Entry 2FUU (solution NMR); this record covers chains A and B.

# Chain A
Protein: bromodomain PHD finger transcription factor
From: Homo sapiens
Notes: fragment: phd finger domain (residues 2583-2639)
Sequence (62 residues; row label = number of the first residue in the row):
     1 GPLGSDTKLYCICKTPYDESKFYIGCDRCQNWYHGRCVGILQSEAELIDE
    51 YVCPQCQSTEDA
Differences from the reference sequence: cloning artifact (1-5)
Cystine bridges: Cys-26/Cys-29, Cys-53/Cys-56
Ligand contacts:
  - Zn2+ (ZN), molecule 1: Cys-11, Cys-13, Thr-15, His-34, Cys-37
  - Zn2+ (ZN), molecule 2: Cys-26, Asp-27, Arg-28, Cys-29, Gln-30, Val-52, Cys-53, Cys-56, Gln-57
What the authors report for this chain:
  - specificity-determining residues: Trp-32 (proposed by the authors, not directly observed)

# Chain B
Protein: Histone H3
Notes: fragment: H3(1-15)K4me3; engineered mutation(s): K4(M3L)
UniProtKB: P61836 (H3_ZYGBA); numbering as in UniProt (aligned over 1-15)
Sequence (15 residues; numbered 1 to 15; the number before each row is that of its first residue):
     1 ARTKQTARKSTGGKA
Differences from the reference sequence: modified residue (4)
Modified residues: Lys-4 (n-trimethyllysine; M3L)
What the authors report for this chain:
  - contacts within the chain: Thr-3/Gln-5 (hydrogen bond)
  - post-translational modification sites: Lys-4

# Chain A / chain B interface
Contacting residue pairs - 22 pairs, chain A then chain B:
  Tyr-10(A) / Lys-4(B)
  Tyr-17(A) / Lys-4(B)
  Glu-19(A) / Arg-8(B)
  Phe-22(A) / Lys-4(B)
  Tyr-23(A) / Thr-3(B)
  Tyr-23(A) / Lys-4(B)
  Tyr-23(A) / Gln-5(B)
  Ile-24(A) / Arg-2(B)
  Ile-24(A) / Thr-3(B)
  Ile-24(A) / Lys-4(B)
  Gly-25(A) / Arg-2(B)
  Cys-26(A) / Arg-2(B)
  Asp-27(A) / Arg-2(B)
  Arg-28(A) / Arg-2(B)
  Gln-30(A) / Arg-2(B)
  Trp-32(A) / Lys-4(B)
  Ala-45(A) / Thr-3(B)
  Ala-45(A) / Gln-5(B)
  Ile-48(A) / Thr-3(B)
  Asp-49(A) / Ala-1(B)
  Glu-50(A) / Ala-1(B)
  Tyr-51(A) / Ala-1(B)
Other interface residues (no listed pair), chain A (18 interface residues in all): Glu-46
Other interface residues (no listed pair), chain B (7 interface residues in all): Thr-6
The authors on this interface:
  - specific contacts: Tyr-10(A)/Lys-4(B), Tyr-17(A)/Lys-4(B), Tyr-23(A)/Lys-4(B), Gly-25(A)/Arg-2(B), Asp-27(A)/Arg-2(B), Gln-30(A)/Arg-2(B), Trp-32(A)/Lys-4(B), Asp-49(A)/Ala-1(B) (backbone contact)
  - interface residues, chain A: Lys-21(A)
  - hot spots on chain A (mutagenesis) - Y10T (40.3 +/- 4.5muM), Y23S (59.7 +/- 8.3muM), G25E (15.8 +/- 1.1muM), G25L (6.2 +/- 0.3muM), Q30K (7.5 +/- 0.4muM), W32F (34.4 +/- 1.1muM): decreased binding to Histone H3 (chain B)

# Summary
18 residues of chain A face 7 of chain B across their interface. The authors report contacts between Tyr-10(A)
and Lys-4(B), Tyr-17(A) and Lys-4(B) and Tyr-23(A) and Lys-4(B) among others; a backbone contact between
Asp-49(A) and Ala-1(B). The paper reports that Y10T, Y23S and G25E of chain A, among others, reduce binding to
Histone H3 (chain B); the interface residue Lys-21(A); 6 substitutions were tested in all.
Here chain A is bromodomain PHD finger transcription factor (Homo sapiens) and chain B is Histone H3. Entry
2FUU (NMR solution structure of the PHD domain from the human BPTF in complex with H3(1-15)K4me3 peptide) was
determined by solution NMR.
